8SNY - chains A and C of the 6 polymer chains in the assembly; structure by electron microscopy, 3.41 A resolution.

Chain A:
Protein: RNA-directed RNA polymerase L
Organism: Respiratory syncytial virus A2
Notes: EC 2.7.7.48, 3.6.1.-, 2.7.7.88, 2.1.1.375
UniProt: P28887 (L_HRSVA); residues 1-2165 here = UniProt positions 1-2165
Amino-acid sequence (2165 residues; row label = number of the first residue in the row):
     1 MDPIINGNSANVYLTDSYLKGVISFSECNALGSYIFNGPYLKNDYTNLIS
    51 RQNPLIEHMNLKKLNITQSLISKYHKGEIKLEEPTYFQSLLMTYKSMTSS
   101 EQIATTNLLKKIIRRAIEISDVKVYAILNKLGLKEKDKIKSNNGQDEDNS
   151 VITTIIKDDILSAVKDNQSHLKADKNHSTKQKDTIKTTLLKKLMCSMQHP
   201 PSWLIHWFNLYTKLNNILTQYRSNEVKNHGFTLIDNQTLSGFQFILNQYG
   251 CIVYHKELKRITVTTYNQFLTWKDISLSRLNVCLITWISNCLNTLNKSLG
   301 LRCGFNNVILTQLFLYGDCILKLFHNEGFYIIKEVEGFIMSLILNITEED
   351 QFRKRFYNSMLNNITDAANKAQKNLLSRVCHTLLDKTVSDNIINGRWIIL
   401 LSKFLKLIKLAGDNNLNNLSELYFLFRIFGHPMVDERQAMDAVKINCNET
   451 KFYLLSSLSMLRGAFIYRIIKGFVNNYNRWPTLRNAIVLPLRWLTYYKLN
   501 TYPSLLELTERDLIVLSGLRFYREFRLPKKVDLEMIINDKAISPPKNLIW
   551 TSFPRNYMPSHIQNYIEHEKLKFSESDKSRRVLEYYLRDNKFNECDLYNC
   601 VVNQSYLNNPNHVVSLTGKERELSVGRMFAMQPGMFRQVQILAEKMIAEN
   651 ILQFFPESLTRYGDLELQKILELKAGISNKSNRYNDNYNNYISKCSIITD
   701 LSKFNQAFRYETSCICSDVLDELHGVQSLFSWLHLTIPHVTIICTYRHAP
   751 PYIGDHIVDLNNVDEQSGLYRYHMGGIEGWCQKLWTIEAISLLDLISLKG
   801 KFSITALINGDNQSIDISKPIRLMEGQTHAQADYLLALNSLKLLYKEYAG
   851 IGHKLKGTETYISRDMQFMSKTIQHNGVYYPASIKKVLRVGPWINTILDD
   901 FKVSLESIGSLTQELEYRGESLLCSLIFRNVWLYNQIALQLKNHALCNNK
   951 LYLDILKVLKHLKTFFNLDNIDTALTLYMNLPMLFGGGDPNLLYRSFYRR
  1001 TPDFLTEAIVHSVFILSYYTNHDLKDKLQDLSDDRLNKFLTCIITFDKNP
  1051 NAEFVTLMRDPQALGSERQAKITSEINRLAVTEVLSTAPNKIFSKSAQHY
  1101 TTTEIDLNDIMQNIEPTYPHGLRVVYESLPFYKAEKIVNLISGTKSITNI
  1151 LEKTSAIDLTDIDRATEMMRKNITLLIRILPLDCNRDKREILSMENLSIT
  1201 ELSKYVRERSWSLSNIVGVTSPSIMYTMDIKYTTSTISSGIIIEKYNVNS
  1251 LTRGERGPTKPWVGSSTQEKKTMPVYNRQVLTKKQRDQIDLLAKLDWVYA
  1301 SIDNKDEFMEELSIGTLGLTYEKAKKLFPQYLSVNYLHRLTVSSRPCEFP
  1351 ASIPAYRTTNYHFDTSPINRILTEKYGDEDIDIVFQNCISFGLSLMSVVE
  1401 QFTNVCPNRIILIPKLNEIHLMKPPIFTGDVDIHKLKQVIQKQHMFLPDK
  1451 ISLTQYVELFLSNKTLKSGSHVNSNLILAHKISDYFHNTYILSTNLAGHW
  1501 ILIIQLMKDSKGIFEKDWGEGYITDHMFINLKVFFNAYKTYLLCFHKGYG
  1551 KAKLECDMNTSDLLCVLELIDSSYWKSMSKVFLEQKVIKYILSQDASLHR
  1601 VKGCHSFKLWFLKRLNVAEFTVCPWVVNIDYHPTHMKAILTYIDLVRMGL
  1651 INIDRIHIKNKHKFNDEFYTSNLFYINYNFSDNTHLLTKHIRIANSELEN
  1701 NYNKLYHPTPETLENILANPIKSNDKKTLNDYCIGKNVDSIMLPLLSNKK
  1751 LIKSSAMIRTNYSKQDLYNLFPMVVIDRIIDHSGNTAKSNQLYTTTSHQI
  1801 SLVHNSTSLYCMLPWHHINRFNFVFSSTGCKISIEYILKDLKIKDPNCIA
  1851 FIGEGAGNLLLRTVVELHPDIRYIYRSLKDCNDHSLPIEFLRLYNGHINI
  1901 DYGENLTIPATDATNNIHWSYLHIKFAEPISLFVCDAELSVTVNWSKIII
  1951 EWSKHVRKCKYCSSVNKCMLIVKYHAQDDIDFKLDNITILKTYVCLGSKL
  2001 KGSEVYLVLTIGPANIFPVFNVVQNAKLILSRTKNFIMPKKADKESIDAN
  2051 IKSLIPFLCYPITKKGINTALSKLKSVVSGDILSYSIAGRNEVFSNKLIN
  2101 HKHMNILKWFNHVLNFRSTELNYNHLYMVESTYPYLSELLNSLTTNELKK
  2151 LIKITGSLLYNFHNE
Not modelled in the structure: 1-9, 135-182, 662-665, 677-689, 1463-2165
UniProt features mapped onto this chain:
  - active site: His1338 (Nucleophile), Lys1831 (For mRNA (nucleoside-2'-O-)-methyltransferase activity), Asp1936 (For mRNA (nucleoside-2'-O-)-methyltransferase activity), Lys1973 (For mRNA (nucleoside-2'-O-)-methyltransferase activity), Glu2004 (For mRNA (nucleoside-2'-O-)-methyltransferase activity)
  - binding site (Mg(2+)): Asp700, Asp811
  - binding site (substrate): Gly1853 to Gly1857
From the paper describing this entry:
  - binding site for the 10-nt RNA strand: Tyr13, Glu57, His229, Tyr249, Ala541, Thr551, Arg555, Lys570, Arg580, Glu584, Lys619, Glu620, Phe629, Ala630, Arg637, Gln640, Arg747, Glu778, Gly779, Ser1155
  - catalytic residues: Asp811
  - conformationally variable residues (order/disorder transition): Glu666 to Gly676
  - specificity-determining residues: Lys619, Glu778 (proposed by the authors, not directly observed)

Chain C:
Protein: Phosphoprotein
Organism: Respiratory syncytial virus A2
UniProt: G3C7Q7 (G3C7Q7_HRSV); residues 1-241 here = UniProt positions 1-241
Amino-acid sequence (241 residues; row label = number of the first residue in the row):
     1 MEKFAPEFHGEDANNRATKFLESIKGKFTSPKDPKKKDSIISVNSIDIEV
    51 TKESPITSNSTIINPTNETDDTAGNKPNYQRKPLVSFKEDPTPSDNPFSK
   101 LYKETIETFDNNEEESSYSYEEINDQTNDNITARLDRIDEKLSEILGMLH
   151 TLVVASAGPTSARDGIRDAMVGLREEMIEKIRTEALMTNDRLEAMARLRN
   201 EESEKMAKDTSDEVSLNPTSEKLNNLLEGNDSDNDLSLEDF
Not modelled in the structure: 1-127, 185-241

Chain A / chain C interface:
Residue-residue contacts - 9 pairs, chain A then chain C:
  Asn485(A) - Glu144(C)  hydrogen bond
  Ile487(A) - Glu140(C)
  Ile487(A) - Lys141(C)  hydrogen bond (backbone-side chain)
  Ile487(A) - Glu144(C)
  Val488(A) - Lys141(C)
  Val488(A) - Glu144(C)
  Leu489(A) - Lys141(C)  hydrogen bond (backbone-side chain)
  Leu491(A) - Arg137(C)
  Leu494(A) - Arg137(C)
Interface residues without a listed pair, chain A (7 interface residues in all): Pro490

Summary:
Chain A and chain C form an interface of 7 and 4 residues respectively, with 3 hydrogen bonds. Polar pairs
include Asn485(A)-Glu144(C), Ile487(A)-Lys141(C) and Leu489(A)-Lys141(C). The paper reports the catalytic
residue Asp811(A); a binding site for the 10-nt RNA strand at Tyr13(A), Glu57(A) and His229(A) among others.
Here chain A is RNA-directed RNA polymerase L and chain C is Phosphoprotein, both from Respiratory syncytial
virus A2. Entry 8SNY (Cryo-EM structure of the respiratory syncytial virus polymerase (L:P) bound to the
trailer complementary promoter) was determined by electron microscopy (same publication as 8SNX).
